Entry 7PIQ (electron microscopy, 9.70 A resolution (very low resolution: no residue pairs are listed; an interface is given only as per-side residue counts)); this record covers chains i and 3 of the 54 polymer chains in the assembly.

== Chain i ==
Name: 50S ribosomal protein L13
From: Mycoplasma pneumoniae M129
UniProt: P75178 (RL13_MYCPN); residue numbers follow UniProt; this construct covers 1-146
Sequence (146 residues; each row starts with the number of its first residue):
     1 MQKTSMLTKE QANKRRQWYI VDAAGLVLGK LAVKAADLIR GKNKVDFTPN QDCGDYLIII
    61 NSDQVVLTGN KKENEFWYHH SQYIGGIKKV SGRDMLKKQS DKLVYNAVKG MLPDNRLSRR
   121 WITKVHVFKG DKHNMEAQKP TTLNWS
Unresolved in the structure: 1-2

== Chain 3 ==
Molecule: 23S ribosomal RNA
From: Mycoplasma pneumoniae M129
Sequence (2907 nucleotides; each row starts with the number of its first residue):
     1 UACAAUAAGU UACUAAGGGC UUAUGGUGGA UGCCUUGGCA CUAAUAGGCG AUGAAGGACG
    61 UGUUAACCUG CGAUAAGCUU CGGGUAGGUG GUAAGAACCU CAGAUCCGGA GAUUUCCGAA
   121 UGGAGCAAUC CGGUAGUUGG AAACAGCUAU CAUUAAUUGA UGAAUAAAUA GUCAAUUAAA
   181 GCAAUACGUG GUGAAGUGAA ACAUCUCAGU AGCCACAGGA AAAGAAAACG AAUGUGAUUC
   241 CGUGUGUAGU GGCGAGCGAA AGCGGAACAG GCCAAACUUA UCAUUAGAUA GGGGUUGUAG
   301 GGCUUGCAAU GUGGACUUGA AAACGAUAGA AGAAGCUGUU GGAAAGCAGC GCGCAAAAGG
   361 GUGAUAGCCC CGUAUUUGAA AUUGUUUUCA UACCUAGCGA GAUCCCUGAG UAGCUCGGAA
   421 AACGUUAUUU UGAGUGAAUC UGCCCAGACC AUUGGGUAAG CCUAAAUACU AAUUAGUGAC
   481 CGAUAGCGAA ACAGUACCGU GAGGGAAAGG UGAAAAGAAC CCAGAGAUGG GAGUGAAAUA
   541 GAUUCUGAAA CCAUAUGCCU ACAACGUGUC AGAGCACAUU AAUGUGUGAU GGCGUGCGUU
   601 UUGAAGUAUG AGCCGGCGAG UUAUGAUAGC AAGCGUUAGU UAACCAGGAG AUGGGGAGCU
   661 GUAGCGAAAG CGAGUUUUAA AAGAGCGUUU GUUUGUUAUU AUAGACCCGA AACGGGUUGA
   721 GCUAGUCAUG AGCAGGUUGA AGGUUGAGUA ACAUCAACUG GAGGACCGAA CCGACUCUCG
   781 UUGAAACGAU AGCGGAUGAC UUGUGAUUAG GGGUGAAAUU CCAAUCGAAA UCCGUGAUAG
   841 CUGGUUCUCG UCGAAAUAGC UUUAAGGCUA GCGUGAGAUC ACAAAUAAGU GGAGGUAAAG
   901 CUACUGAAUG UAUGAUGGCG CCACCUAGGC GUACUGAAUA CAAUUAAACU CUGAAUGCCA
   961 UUUAUUUUAU UCUCGCAGUC AGACAGUGGG GGAUAAGCUU CAUUGUCAAG AGGGGAAGAG
  1021 CCCAGAUCAU UAAAUAAGGU CCCCAAAAUA UACUAAGUGG AAAAGGAUGU GAAAGUGCUA
  1081 AAACAGCAAG GAUGUUGGCU UAGAAGCAGC CAUCGUUUAA AGAGUGCGUA ACAGCUCACU
  1141 UGUCGAGUGU UUUUGCGCCG AAGAUGUAAC GGGGCUAAGU AUAUUACCGA AUUUAUGGAU
  1201 AAGAUUUAUA UCUUGUGGUA GACGAGCGUU GUAUUGGAGU UGAAGUCAAA GCGUGAGCAU
  1261 UGGUGGAUCC AAUACAAGUG AGAAUGCCGG CAUGAGUAAC GCUUGGGAGU GAGAAUCUCC
  1321 CAAACCGAUU GACUAAGGUU UCCUGGACCA GGGUCGUCCU UCCAGGGUUA GUCUGGACCU
  1381 AAGCUGAGGC UGAAAAGCGU AGGCGAUGGA CAACAGGUUA AUAUUCCUGU ACUUACAGUU
  1441 AGACUGAUGG AGUGACAAAG AAGGUUUUCC ACCCCCAUAA UUGGAUUUGG GGAUAAAUCA
  1501 UAAGGUGGUA CAAUAGGCAA AUCCGUUGUG CAUAACAUUG AGUGAUGAUG UCGAGUGAAU
  1561 GAGUGAUCAA GUAGCGAAGG UGGUAUUAAU CAUGCUUUCA AGAAAAGCUU CUAGGGUUAA
  1621 UCUAGCUGUA ACCAGUACCG AGAACGAACA CACGUAGUCA AGGAGAGGAU CCUAAGGUUA
  1681 GCGAGUGAAC UAUAGCCAAG GAACUCUGCA AAUUAACCCC GUAAGUUAGC GAGAAGGGGU
  1741 GCUUAUGUAA AAGUAAGCCG CAGUGAAGAA CGAGGGGGGA CUGUUUAACU AAAACACAAC
  1801 UCUAUGCCAA ACCGUAAGGU GAUGUAUAUG GGGUGACACC UGCCCAGUGC UGGAAGGUUA
  1861 AAGAAGGAGG UUAGCGCAAG CGAAGCUUUU AACUGAAGCC CCAGUGAACG GCGGCCGUAA
  1921 CUAUAACGGU CCUAAGGUAG CGAAAUUCCU AGUCGGGUAA AUUCCGUCCC GCUUGAAUGG
  1981 UGUAACCAUC UCUUGACUGU CUCGGCUAUA GACUCGGUGA AAUCCAGGUA CGGGUGAAGA
  2041 CACCCGUUAG GCGCAACGGG ACGGAAAGAC CCCGUGAAGC UUUACUGUAG CUUAAUAUUG
  2101 AUCAGGACAU UAUCAUGUAG AGAAUAGGUA GGAGCAAUCG AUGCAAGUUC GCUAGGACUU
  2161 GUUGAUGCGA AAGGUGGAAU ACUACCCUUG GUUGUGUGCU GUUCUAAUUG GUAACUGUUA
  2221 UCCAGUUUCA AGACAGUGUU AGGUGGGCAG UUUGACUGGG GCGGUCGCCU CCUAAAAGGU
  2281 AACGGAGGCG UACAAAGGUA CCUUCAGUAC GGUUGGAAAU CGUAUGUAGA GUGUAAUGGU
  2341 GUAAGGGUGC UUGACUGUGA GACAUACAGG UCGAACAGGU GAGAAAUCAG GUCAUAGUGA
  2401 UCCGGUGGUC CAGUAUGGAA UGGCCAUCGC UCAACGGAUA AAAGCUACUC CGGGGAUAAC
  2461 AGGCUGAUAC UGCCCAAGAG UUCAUAUCGA CGGCAGUGUU UGGCACCUCG AUGUCGACUC
  2521 AUCUCAUCCU CGAGCUGAAG CAGGUUCGAA GGGUUCGGCU GUUCGCCGAU UAAAGAGAUA
  2581 CGUGAGUUGG GUUCAAACCG UCGUGAGACA GGUUGGUCCC UAUCUAUUGU GCCCGUAGGA
  2641 AGAUUGAAGA GUGUUGCUUC UAGUACGAGA GGACCGAAGC GAGGACACCU CUUAUGCUCC
  2701 AGUUGUAGCG CCAGCUGCAC CGCUGGGUAG UAACGUGUCU AUUAGAUAAA CGCUGAAAGC
  2761 AUCUAAGUGU GAAACUAUCU CAAAGAUUAA UCUUCCCAUU UCGCAAGAAA GUAAGAGCCG
  2821 UCAAAGACGA UGACGUUGAU AGGUUACAGG UGUAAGCAUA GUGAUAUGUU GAGCUGAGUA
  2881 AUACUAAUUG CUCGAGGACU UAUUGGA
Unresolved in the structure: 1-7, 923-927, 1560-1569, 2901-2907

== Chain i / chain 3 interface ==
At this resolution (10 A) residue pairs are not listed: 64 residues of chain i and 47 of chain 3 lie at the interface.

== Overview ==
64 residues of chain i face 47 of chain 3 across their interface.
Chain i is 50S ribosomal protein L13 and chain 3 is 23S ribosomal RNA, both from Mycoplasma pneumoniae M129;
the structure, 70S ribosome with A- and P-site tRNAs in pseudouridimycin-treated Mycoplasma pneumoniae cells,
was determined by electron microscopy (same publication as 7OOC, 7OOD, 7P6Z, 7PAH, 7PAI, 7PAJ and 23 further
entries).
